PDB entry 6UJE | X-ray diffraction, 1.75 A resolution | chain A

# Chain A
Protein: Endoglucanase
Organism: Clostridioides difficile
Notes: EC 3.2.1.4
Amino-acid sequence (320 residues; row label = number of the first residue in the row):
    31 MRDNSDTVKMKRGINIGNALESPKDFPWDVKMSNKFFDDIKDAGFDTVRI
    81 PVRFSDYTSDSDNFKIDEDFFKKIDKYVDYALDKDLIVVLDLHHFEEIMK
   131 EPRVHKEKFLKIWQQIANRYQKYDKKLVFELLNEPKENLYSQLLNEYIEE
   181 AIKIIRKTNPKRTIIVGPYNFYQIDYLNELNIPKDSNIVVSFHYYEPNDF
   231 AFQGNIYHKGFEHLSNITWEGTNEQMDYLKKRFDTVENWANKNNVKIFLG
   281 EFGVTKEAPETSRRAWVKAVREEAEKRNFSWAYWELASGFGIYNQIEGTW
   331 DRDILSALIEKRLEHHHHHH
Unresolved in the structure: 31-38, 91, 341-350
What the authors report for this chain:
  - catalytic residues: E164, E281 (by similarity / conservation)
  - specificity-determining residues: Y237

# Summary
From the paper: catalytic residues E164 and E281; the specificity determinant Y237.
Chain A is Endoglucanase (Clostridioides difficile); the structure, Crystal structure of the Clostridial
cellulose synthase subunit Z (CcsZ) from Clostridioides difficile, was determined by X-ray diffraction
together with 6UJF from the same study.
